Entry 2EVO (X-ray diffraction, 1.70 A resolution); this record covers chain A.

Chain A:
Protein: Methionine aminopeptidase
From: Escherichia coli
Notes: EC 3.4.11.18
Reference sequence: P0AE18 (AMPM_ECOLI); residue numbers follow UniProt; this construct covers 1-264
Amino-acid sequence (264 residues; row label = number of the first residue in the row):
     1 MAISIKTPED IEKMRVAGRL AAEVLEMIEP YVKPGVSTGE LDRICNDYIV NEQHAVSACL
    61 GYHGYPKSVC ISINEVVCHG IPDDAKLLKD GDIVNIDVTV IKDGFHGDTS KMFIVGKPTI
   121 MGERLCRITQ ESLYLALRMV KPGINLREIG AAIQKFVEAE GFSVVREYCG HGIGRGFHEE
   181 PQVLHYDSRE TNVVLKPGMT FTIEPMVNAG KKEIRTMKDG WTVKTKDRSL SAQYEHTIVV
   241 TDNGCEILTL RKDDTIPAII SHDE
Not modelled in the structure: 1-3, 264
Bound ions: Co2+ site 1: His79 (together with N1-cyclopentyl-N2-(thiazol-2-yl)oxalamide); Co2+ site 2: Asp97, Asp108, Glu235; Co2+ site 3: Asp108, His171, Glu204, Glu235
Ligand contacts: N1-cyclopentyl-N2-(thiazol-2-yl)oxalamide (CT0): Cys59, Tyr62, Tyr65, Cys70, His79, Tyr168, Phe177, His178, Trp221
Swiss-Prot annotation at these positions:
  - binding site (substrate): His79, Thr99, His178
  - binding site (a divalent metal cation): Asp97, Asp108, His171, Glu204, Glu235
  - mutagenesis: His79 (H79A: Reduces activity 100000-fold for the Co(2+)-complexed enzyme, but only 2.6-fold for the Mn(2+)-complexed enzyme), Asp97 (D97A/E/N: Reduces activity 50- to 580-fold depending on the metal ion bound. Binds only one equivalent of the divalent metal cation with affinities identical to the wild-type enzyme), His178 (H178A: Reduces activity 9000-fold for the Co(2+)-complexed enzyme. Binds only one equivalent of the divalent metal cation with affinities identical to the wild-type enzyme)
Reported in the primary citation:
  - Co2+ coordination: His79, Asp97, His171, Glu204
  - Co2+ coordination through a water molecule: His178
  - binding site for N1-cyclopentyl-N2-(thiazol-2-yl)oxalamide: Cys59, Tyr62, Tyr65, Cys70, Phe177, Trp221

Summary:
Ligands of chain A: N1-cyclopentyl-N2-(thiazol-2-yl)oxalamide. The Co2+ site 2 is built by Asp97, Asp108 and
Glu235. Curated annotation (UniProt) lists 3 substrate-binding residues, 5 divalent metal cation-binding
residues and 3 mutagenesis sites. From the paper: a binding site for N1-cyclopentyl-N2-(thiazol-2-yl)oxalamide
at Cys59, Tyr62 and Tyr65 among others; Co2+ coordination by His79, Asp97 and His171 among others.
Chain A is Methionine aminopeptidase (Escherichia coli); the structure, crystal structure of methionine amino
peptidase in complex with N-cyclopentyl-N-(thiazol-2-yl)oxalamide, was determined by X-ray diffraction.
